PDB entry 7SU3 | electron microscopy, 3.30 A resolution | chains A and D of the 7 polymer chains in the assembly

== Chain A ==
Name: DNA-dependent protein kinase catalytic subunit
Organism: Homo sapiens
Notes: EC 2.7.11.1
Reference sequence: P78527 (PRKDC_HUMAN); residues 1-4128 here = UniProt positions 1-4128
Chain sequence (4128 residues; each row starts with the number of its first residue):
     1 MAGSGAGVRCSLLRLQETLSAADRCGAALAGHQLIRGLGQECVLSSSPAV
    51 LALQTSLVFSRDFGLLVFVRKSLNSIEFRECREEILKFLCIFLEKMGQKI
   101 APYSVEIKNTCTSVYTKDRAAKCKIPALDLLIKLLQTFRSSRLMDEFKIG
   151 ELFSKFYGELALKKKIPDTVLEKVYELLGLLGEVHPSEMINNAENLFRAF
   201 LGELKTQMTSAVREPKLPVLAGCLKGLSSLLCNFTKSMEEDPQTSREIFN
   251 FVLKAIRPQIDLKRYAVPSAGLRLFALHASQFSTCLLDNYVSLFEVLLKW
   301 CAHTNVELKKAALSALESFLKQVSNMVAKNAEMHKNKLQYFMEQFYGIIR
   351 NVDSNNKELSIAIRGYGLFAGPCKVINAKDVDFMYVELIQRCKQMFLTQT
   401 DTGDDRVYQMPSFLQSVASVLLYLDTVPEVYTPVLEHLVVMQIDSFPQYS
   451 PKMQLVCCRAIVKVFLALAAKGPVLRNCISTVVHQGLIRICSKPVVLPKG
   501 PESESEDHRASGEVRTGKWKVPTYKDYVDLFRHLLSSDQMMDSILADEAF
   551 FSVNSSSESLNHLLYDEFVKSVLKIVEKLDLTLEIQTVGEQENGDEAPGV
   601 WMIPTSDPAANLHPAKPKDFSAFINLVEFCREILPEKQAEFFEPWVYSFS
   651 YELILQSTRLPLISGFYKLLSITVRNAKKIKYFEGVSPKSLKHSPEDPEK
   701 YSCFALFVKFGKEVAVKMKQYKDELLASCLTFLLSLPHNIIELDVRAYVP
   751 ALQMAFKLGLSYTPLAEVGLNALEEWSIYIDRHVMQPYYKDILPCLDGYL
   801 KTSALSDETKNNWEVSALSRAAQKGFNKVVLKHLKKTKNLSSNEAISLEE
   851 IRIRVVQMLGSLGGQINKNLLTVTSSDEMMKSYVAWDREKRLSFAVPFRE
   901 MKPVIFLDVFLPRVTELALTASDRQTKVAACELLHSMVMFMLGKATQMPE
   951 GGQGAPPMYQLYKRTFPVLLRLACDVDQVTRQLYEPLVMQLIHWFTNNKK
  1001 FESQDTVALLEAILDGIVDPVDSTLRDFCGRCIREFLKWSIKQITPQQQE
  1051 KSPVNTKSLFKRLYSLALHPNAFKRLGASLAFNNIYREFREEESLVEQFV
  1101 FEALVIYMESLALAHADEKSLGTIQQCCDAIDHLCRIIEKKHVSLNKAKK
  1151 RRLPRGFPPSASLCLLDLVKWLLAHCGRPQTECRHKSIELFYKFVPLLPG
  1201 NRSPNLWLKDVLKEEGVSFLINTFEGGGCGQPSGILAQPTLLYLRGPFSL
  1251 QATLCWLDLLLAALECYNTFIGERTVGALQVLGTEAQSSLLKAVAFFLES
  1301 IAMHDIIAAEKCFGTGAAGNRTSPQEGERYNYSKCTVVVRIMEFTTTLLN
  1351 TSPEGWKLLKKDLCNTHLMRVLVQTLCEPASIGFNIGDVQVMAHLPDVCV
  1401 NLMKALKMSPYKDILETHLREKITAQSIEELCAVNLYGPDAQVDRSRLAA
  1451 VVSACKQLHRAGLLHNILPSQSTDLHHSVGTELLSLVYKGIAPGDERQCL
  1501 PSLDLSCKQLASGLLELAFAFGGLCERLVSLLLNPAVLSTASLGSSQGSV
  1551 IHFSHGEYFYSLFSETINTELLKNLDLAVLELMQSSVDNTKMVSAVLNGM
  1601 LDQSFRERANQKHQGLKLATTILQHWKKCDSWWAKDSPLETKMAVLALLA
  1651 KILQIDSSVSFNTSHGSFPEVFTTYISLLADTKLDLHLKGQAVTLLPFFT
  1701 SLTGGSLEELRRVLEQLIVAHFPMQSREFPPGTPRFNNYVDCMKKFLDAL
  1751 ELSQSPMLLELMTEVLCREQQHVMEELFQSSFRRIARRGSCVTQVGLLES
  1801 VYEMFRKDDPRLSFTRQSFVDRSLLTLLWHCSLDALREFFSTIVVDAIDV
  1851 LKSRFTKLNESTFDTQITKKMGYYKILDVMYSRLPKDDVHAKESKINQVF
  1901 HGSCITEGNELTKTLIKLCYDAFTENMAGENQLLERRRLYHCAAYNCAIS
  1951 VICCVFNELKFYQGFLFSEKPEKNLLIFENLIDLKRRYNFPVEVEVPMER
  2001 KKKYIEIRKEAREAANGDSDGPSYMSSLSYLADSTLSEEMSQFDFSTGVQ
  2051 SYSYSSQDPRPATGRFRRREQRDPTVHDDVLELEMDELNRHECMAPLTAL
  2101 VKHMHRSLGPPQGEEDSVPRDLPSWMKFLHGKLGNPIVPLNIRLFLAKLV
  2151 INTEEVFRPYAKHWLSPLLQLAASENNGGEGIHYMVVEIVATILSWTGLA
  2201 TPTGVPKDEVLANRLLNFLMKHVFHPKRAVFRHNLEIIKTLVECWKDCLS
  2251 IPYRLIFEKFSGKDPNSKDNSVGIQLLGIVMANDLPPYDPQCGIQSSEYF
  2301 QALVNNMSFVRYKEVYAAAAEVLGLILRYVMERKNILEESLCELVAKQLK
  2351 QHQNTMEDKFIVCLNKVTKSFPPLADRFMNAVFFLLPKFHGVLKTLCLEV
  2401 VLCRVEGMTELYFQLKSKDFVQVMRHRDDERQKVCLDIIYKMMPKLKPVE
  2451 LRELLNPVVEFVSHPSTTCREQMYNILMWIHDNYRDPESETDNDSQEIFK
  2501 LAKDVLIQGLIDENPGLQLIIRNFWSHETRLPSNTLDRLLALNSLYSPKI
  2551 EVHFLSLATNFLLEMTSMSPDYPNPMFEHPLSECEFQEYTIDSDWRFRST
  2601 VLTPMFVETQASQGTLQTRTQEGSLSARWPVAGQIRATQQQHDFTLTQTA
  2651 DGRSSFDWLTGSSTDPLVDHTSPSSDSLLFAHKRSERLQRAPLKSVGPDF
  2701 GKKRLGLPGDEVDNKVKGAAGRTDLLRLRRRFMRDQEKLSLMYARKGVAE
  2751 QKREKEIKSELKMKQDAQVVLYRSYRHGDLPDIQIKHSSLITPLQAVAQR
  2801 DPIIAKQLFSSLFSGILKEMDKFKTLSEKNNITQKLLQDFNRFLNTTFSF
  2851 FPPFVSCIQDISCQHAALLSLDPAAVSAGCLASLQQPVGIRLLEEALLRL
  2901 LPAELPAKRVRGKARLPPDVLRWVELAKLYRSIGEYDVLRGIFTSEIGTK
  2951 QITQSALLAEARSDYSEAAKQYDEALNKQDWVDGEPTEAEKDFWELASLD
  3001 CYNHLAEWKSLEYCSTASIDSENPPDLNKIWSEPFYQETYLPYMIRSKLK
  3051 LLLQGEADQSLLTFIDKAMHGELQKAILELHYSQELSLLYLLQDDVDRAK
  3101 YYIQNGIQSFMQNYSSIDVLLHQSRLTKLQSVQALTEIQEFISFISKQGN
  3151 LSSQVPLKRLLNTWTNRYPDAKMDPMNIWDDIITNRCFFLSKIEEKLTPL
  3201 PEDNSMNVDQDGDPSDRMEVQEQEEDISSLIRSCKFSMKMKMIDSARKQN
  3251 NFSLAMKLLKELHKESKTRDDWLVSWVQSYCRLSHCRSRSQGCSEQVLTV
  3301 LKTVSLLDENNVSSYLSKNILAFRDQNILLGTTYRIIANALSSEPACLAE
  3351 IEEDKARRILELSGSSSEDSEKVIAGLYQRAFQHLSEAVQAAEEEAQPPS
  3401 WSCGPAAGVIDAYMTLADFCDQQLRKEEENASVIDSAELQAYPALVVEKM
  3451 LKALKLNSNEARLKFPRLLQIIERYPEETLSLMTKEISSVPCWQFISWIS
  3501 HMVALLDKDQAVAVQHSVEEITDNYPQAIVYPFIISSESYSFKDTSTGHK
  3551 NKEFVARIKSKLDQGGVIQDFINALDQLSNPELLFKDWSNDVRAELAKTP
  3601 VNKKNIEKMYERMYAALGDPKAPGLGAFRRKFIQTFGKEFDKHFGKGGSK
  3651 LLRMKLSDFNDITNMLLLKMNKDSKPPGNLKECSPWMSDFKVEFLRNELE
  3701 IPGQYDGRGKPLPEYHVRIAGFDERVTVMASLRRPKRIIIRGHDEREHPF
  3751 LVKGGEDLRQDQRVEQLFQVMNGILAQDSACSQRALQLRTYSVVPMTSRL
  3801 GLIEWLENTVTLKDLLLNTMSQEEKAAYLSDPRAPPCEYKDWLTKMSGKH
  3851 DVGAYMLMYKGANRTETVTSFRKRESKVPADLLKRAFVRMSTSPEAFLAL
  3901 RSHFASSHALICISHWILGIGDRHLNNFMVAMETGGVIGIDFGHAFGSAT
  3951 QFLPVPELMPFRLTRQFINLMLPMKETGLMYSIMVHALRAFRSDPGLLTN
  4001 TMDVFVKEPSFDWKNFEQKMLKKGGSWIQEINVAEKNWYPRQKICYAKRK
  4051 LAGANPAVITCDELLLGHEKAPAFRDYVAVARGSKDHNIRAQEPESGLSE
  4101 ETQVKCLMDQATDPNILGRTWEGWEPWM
Unresolved in the structure: 1-6, 497-518, 547-557, 587-608, 687-696, 1313-1322, 1495-1497, 1542-1549, 2002-2081, 2109-2118, 2611-2652, 2664-2674, 2683-2718, 2900-2916, 3199-3225, 3395-3405
Ligand contacts: ATP (adenosine-5'-triphosphate): Met3729, Ser3731, Arg3733, Leu3751, Lys3753, Tyr3791, Ile3803, Glu3804, Trp3805, Leu3806, Thr3811, Asp3922, His3924, Asn3927, Met3929, Ile3940, Asp3941
Curated features (UniProtKB/Swiss-Prot):
  - region: Leu1503 to Leu1538 (Interaction with C1D), Glu2737 to Gln2765 (May split the end of the DNA molecule, with the two strands separating around the region), Val3728 to Arg3734 (G-loop), Gly3919 to Asn3927 (Catalytic loop), Gly3939 to Thr3964 (Activation loop)
  - site: Asp2020, Gly2021 (Cleavage)
  - modified residue: Lys117 (N6-acetyllysine), Ser511 (Phosphoserine), Ser687 (Phosphoserine), Lys828 (N6-acetyllysine), Ser841 (Phosphoserine), Ser893 (Phosphoserine), Ser1065 (Phosphoserine), Lys1209 (N6-acetyllysine), Lys1970 (N6-acetyllysine), Ser2056 (Phosphoserine), Lys2259 (N6-acetyllysine), Thr2535 (Phosphothreonine), Thr2609 (Phosphothreonine), Ser2612 (Phosphoserine), Thr2638 (Phosphothreonine), Thr2647 (Phosphothreonine), Ser2789 (Phosphoserine), Ser3205 (Phosphoserine), Lys3241 (N6-acetyllysine), Lys3260 (N6-acetyllysine) and 6 more in UniProt
  - natural variant: Lys263 (K263N: In a lung adenocarcinoma sample), Gly500 (G500S: In a metastatic melanoma sample), Arg1136 (R1136H: In a colorectal adenocarcinoma sample), Arg1447 (R1447M: In a lung squamous cell carcinoma sample), Ala1680 (A1680V: In a metastatic melanoma sample), Ser2810 (S2810N: In a metastatic melanoma sample), Gly2941 (G2941A: In a lung neuroendocrine carcinoma sample), Leu3062 (L3062R: In IMD26), Ala3574 (A3574V: In IMD26)
  - mutagenesis: Leu1510 (L1510P: Loss of interaction with C1D), Glu1516 to Leu1517 (Loss of interaction with C1D), Thr2609 (T2609A: Leads to radiation sensitivity and impaired DSB joining. Gives rise to reduced phosphorylation; when associated with A-2612), Ser2612 (S2612A: Reduced phosphorylation; when associated with A-2609), Thr2638 (T2638A: Alleviates phosphorylation, leaves a fully active enzyme with compromised cellular resistance to ionizing radiation without affecting DNA end joining; when associated with A-2647), Thr2647 (T2647A: Alleviates phosphorylation, leaves a fully active enzyme with compromised cellular resistance to ionizing radiation without affecting DNA end joining; when associated with A-2638)
From the paper describing this entry:
  - binding site for the 24-nt DNA strand (chain D): Tyr2743, Ala2744
  - conformationally variable residues (order/disorder transition): Ala2611 to Gly2652

== Chain D ==
Molecule: 24-nt DNA strand
Sequence (24 nucleotides; numbered 1 to 24; the number before each row is that of its first residue):
     1 GCATGCTCTACTGCTTCGATATCG

== Interface between chain A and chain D ==
Contacting residue pairs (25; chain A residue first):
  Arg119(A) with DC14(D), salt bridge to the phosphate
  Ala120(A) with DG13(D), phosphate contact
  Ala121(A) with DT12(D), phosphate contact; DG13(D), hydrogen bond to the phosphate
  Pro167(A) with DT12(D), phosphate contact
  Asp168(A) with DT12(D), hydrogen bond to the phosphate
  Thr169(A) with DC11(D), phosphate contact; DT12(D), hydrogen bond to the phosphate
  Pro218(A) with DC11(D), phosphate contact
  Arg264(A) with DT9(D), sugar contact; DA10(D), sugar contact
  Lys357(A) with DG1(D), base contact
  Asp405(A) with DG1(D), base contact
  Tyr408(A) with DG1(D), hydrogen bond to the base
  Lys836(A) with DA3(D), salt bridge to the phosphate
  Arg2311(A) with DC8(D), salt bridge to the phosphate
  Tyr2312(A) with DT7(D), phosphate contact
  Lys2313(A) with DT7(D), hydrogen bond to the phosphate
  Ser2740(A) with DC2(D), base contact
  Leu2741(A) with DG1(D), base contact
  Ala2744(A) with DG1(D), sugar contact; DC2(D), sugar contact
  Arg2745(A) with DG1(D), base contact
  Gly2747(A) with DC2(D), sugar contact
  Gln2751(A) with DA3(D), hydrogen bond to the phosphate
Interface residues without a listed pair, chain A (27 interface residues in all): Lys122, Leu217, Lys263, Ser450, Tyr2743, Val2748

== Overview ==
27 residues of chain A face 11 of chain D across their interface, with 6 hydrogen bonds and 3 salt bridges.
Polar pairs include Tyr408(A)-DG1(D), Ala121(A)-DG13(D) and Asp168(A)-DT12(D). Bound to chain A: ATP. From the
paper: a binding site for the 24-nt DNA strand (chain D) at Tyr2743(A) and Ala2744(A); conformational
variability at Ala2611(A).
Chain A is DNA-dependent protein kinase catalytic subunit (Homo sapiens) and chain D is a 24-nt DNA strand;
the structure, CryoEM structure of DNA-PK complex VII, was determined by electron microscopy (same publication
as 7SGL and 7SUD).
